Entry 3JPZ (X-ray diffraction, 1.95 A resolution); this record covers chains A and B.

[Chain A (and B)]
Name: Lombricine kinase
Organism: Urechis caupo
Notes: EC 2.7.3.5; chain B of this document is another copy of the same molecule, construct and numbering; everything in this record applies to it too
UniProt: Q8T6T7 (Q8T6T7_URECA); numbering as in UniProt (aligned over 1-366)
Sequence (366 residues; row label = number of the first residue in the row):
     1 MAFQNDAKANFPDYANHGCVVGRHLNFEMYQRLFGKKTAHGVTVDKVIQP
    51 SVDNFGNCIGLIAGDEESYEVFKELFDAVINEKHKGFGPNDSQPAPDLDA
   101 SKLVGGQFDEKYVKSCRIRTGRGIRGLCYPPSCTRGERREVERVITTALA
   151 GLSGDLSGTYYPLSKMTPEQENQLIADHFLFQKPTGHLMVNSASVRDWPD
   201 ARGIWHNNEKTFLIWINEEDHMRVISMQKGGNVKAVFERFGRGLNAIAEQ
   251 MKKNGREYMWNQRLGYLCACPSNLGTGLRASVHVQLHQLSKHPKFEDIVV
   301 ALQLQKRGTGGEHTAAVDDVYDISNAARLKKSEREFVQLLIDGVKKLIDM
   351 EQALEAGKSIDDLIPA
Disordered / not traced: 1-2 (chain B: 1-2, 365-366)

[Interface between chain A and chain B]
Contacting residue pairs (60):
  Phe-3(A) / Leu-127(B)  hydrophobic
  Phe-3(A) / Gly-136(B)
  Phe-3(A) / Glu-137(B)
  Phe-3(A) / Glu-140(B)
  Phe-3(A) / Arg-256(B)
  Asn-5(A) / Thr-134(B)  hydrogen bond
  Asn-5(A) / Gly-136(B)
  Asn-5(A) / Glu-137(B)
  Ala-9(A) / Arg-135(B)
  Ala-9(A) / Gly-136(B)  hydrogen bond (backbone-backbone)
  Ala-9(A) / Arg-139(B)  hydrogen bond (backbone-side chain)
  Asn-10(A) / Thr-134(B)  hydrogen bond
  Asn-10(A) / Arg-135(B)  hydrogen bond (backbone-side chain)
  Asn-10(A) / Gly-136(B)  hydrogen bond (side chain-backbone)
  Asn-10(A) / Arg-139(B)
  Phe-11(A) / Arg-139(B)  hydrogen bond (backbone-side chain)
  Pro-12(A) / Arg-135(B)
  Pro-12(A) / Arg-139(B)
  Asp-13(A) / Arg-139(B)
  Asp-13(A) / Asp-200(B)
  Tyr-30(A) / Arg-135(B)  hydrogen bond
  Asp-45(A) / Arg-135(B)  salt bridge
  Ile-48(A) / Arg-135(B)
  Gln-49(A) / Arg-196(B)
  Gln-49(A) / Asp-197(B)  hydrogen bond
  Val-52(A) / Arg-135(B)
  Val-52(A) / Asp-197(B)
  Asp-53(A) / Arg-196(B)
  Asp-53(A) / Asp-197(B)  hydrogen bond (side chain-backbone)
  Phe-55(A) / Trp-198(B)
  Phe-55(A) / Pro-199(B)
  Thr-134(A) / Asn-5(B)  hydrogen bond
  Thr-134(A) / Asn-10(B)  hydrogen bond
  Arg-135(A) / Ala-9(B)
  Arg-135(A) / Asn-10(B)  hydrogen bond (side chain-backbone)
  Arg-135(A) / Pro-12(B)
  Arg-135(A) / Tyr-30(B)  hydrogen bond
  Arg-135(A) / Asp-45(B)  salt bridge
  Arg-135(A) / Ile-48(B)
  Arg-135(A) / Gln-49(B)
  Arg-135(A) / Val-52(B)
  Gly-136(A) / Phe-3(B)
  Gly-136(A) / Ala-9(B)  hydrogen bond (backbone-backbone)
  Gly-136(A) / Asn-10(B)  hydrogen bond (backbone-side chain)
  Glu-137(A) / Phe-3(B)
  Glu-137(A) / Asn-5(B)
  Arg-139(A) / Ala-9(B)  hydrogen bond (side chain-backbone)
  Arg-139(A) / Asn-10(B)
  Arg-139(A) / Phe-11(B)  hydrogen bond (side chain-backbone)
  Arg-139(A) / Pro-12(B)
  Arg-139(A) / Asp-13(B)
  Glu-140(A) / Phe-3(B)
  Arg-196(A) / Gln-49(B)
  Arg-196(A) / Asp-53(B)
  Asp-197(A) / Gln-49(B)  hydrogen bond
  Asp-197(A) / Val-52(B)
  Asp-197(A) / Asp-53(B)  hydrogen bond (backbone-side chain)
  Trp-198(A) / Phe-55(B)
  Pro-199(A) / Phe-55(B)
  Asp-200(A) / Asp-13(B)
Also at the interface, not in a pair above, chain A (29 interface residues in all): Lys-8, Leu-127, Val-195, Arg-256
Also at the interface, not in a pair above, chain B (28 interface residues in all): Lys-8

[Summary]
29 residues of chain A and 28 residues of chain B are in contact, with 20 hydrogen bonds and 2 salt bridges.
Polar pairs include Asp-45(A)/Arg-135(B), Asn-5(A)/Thr-134(B) and Ala-9(A)/Arg-139(B).
Both chains are Lombricine kinase (Urechis caupo). Entry 3JPZ (Crystal Structure of Lombricine Kinase) was
determined by X-ray diffraction together with 3JQ3 from the same study.
